1SXJ - chains D and E of the 8 polymer chains in the assembly; structure by X-ray diffraction, 2.85 A resolution.

# Chain D
Protein: Activator 1 41 kDa subunit
Organism: Saccharomyces cerevisiae
Reference sequence: P40348 (RFC2_YEAST); residues 1-353 here = UniProt positions 1-353
Sequence (353 residues; row label = number of the first residue in the row):
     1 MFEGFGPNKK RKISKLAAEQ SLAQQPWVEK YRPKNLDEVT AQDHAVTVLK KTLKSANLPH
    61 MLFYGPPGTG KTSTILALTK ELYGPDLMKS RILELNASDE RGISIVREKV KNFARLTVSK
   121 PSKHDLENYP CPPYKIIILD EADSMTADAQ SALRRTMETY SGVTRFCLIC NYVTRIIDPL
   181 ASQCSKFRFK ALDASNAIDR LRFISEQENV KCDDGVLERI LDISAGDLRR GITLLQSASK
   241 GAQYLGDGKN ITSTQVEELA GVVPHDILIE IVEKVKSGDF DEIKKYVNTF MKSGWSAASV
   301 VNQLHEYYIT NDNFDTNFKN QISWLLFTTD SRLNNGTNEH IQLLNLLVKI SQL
Unresolved in the structure: 1-25
Differences from the reference sequence: engineered mutation Gln183 (Arg in P40348)
Curated features (UniProtKB/Swiss-Prot):
  - binding site (ATP): Val28, Arg32, Gly65 to Ser73, Asn171, Arg229
  - modified residue: Met1 (N-acetylmethionine)
Ion coordination: Mg2+: Thr72 (together with ATP-gamma-S)
Residues lining bound ligands:
  - ATP-gamma-S (AGS; phosphothiophosphoric acid-adenylate ester), molecule 1: Val28, Glu29, Tyr31, Arg32, Pro33, Glu38, Val39, Thr40, Ala41, Gln42, Pro66, Pro67, Gly68, Thr69, Gly70, Lys71, Thr72, Ser73, Glu141, Asn171, Leu192, Arg200, Leu228, Arg229, Ile232
  - ATP-gamma-S (AGS), molecule 2: Arg154, Glu158, Pro179

# Chain E
Protein: Activator 1 40 kDa subunit
Organism: Saccharomyces cerevisiae
Reference sequence: P38251 (RFC5_YEAST); residue numbers follow UniProt; this construct covers 1-354
Sequence (354 residues; each row starts with the number of its first residue):
     1 MSLWVDKYRP KSLNALSHNE ELTNFLKSLS DQPRDLPHLL LYGPNGTGKK TRCMALLESI
    61 FGPGVYRLKI DVRQFVTASN RKLELNVVSS PYHLEITPSD MGNNDRIVIQ ELLKEVAQME
   121 QVDFQDSKDG LAHRYKCVII NEANSLTKDA QAALRRTMEK YSKNIRLIMV CDSMSPIIAP
   181 IKSQCLLIRC PAPSDSEIST ILSDVVTNER IQLETKDILK RIAQASNGNL RVSLLMLESM
   241 ALNNELALKS SSPIIKPDWI IVIHKLTRKI VKERSVNSLI ECRAVLYDLL AHCIPANIIL
   301 KELTFSLLDV ETLNTTNKSS IIEYSSVFDE RLSLGNKAIF HLEGFIAKVM CCLD
Unresolved in the structure: 1-3, 68-85, 100-103, 122-133
Differences from the reference sequence: engineered mutation Gln184 (Arg in P38251)
Curated features (UniProtKB/Swiss-Prot):
  - binding site (ATP): Val5, Ser17, Gly43 to Thr51, Arg231
Residues lining bound ligands: ADP (adenosine-5'-diphosphate): Val5, Asp6, Tyr8, Arg9, Pro10, Leu16, Ser17, His18, Pro44, Asn45, Gly46, Thr47, Gly48, Lys49, Lys50, Thr51, Ile201, Leu230, Arg231, Leu234

# Chain D / chain E interface
Pairs across the interface - 80 pairs, chain D then chain E:
  Thr72(D) - Arg156(E)
  Glu94(D) - Arg156(E)  salt bridge
  Asn96(D) - Arg156(E)
  Asn96(D) - Lys160(E)
  Ala97(D) - Gln110(E)
  Ala97(D) - Ala152(E)
  Ala97(D) - Ala153(E)
  Ser98(D) - Gln110(E)  hydrogen bond (backbone-side chain)
  Ser98(D) - Lys114(E)  hydrogen bond
  Ser98(D) - Arg156(E)
  Asp99(D) - Lys114(E)  salt bridge
  Glu100(D) - Gln110(E)
  Asp140(D) - Arg156(E)  salt bridge
  Glu141(D) - Arg155(E)  salt bridge
  Glu141(D) - Arg156(E)  salt bridge
  Ser144(D) - Arg106(E)  hydrogen bond (backbone-side chain)
  Ser144(D) - Asp149(E)
  Thr146(D) - Arg106(E)
  Asp227(D) - Ala179(E)
  Arg229(D) - Arg155(E)
  Arg229(D) - Ser183(E)
  Arg230(D) - Lys182(E)
  Arg230(D) - Ser183(E)
  Arg230(D) - Leu187(E)
  Thr233(D) - Ser183(E)  hydrogen bond (side chain-backbone)
  Leu259(D) - Leu187(E)
  Ala260(D) - Leu187(E)
  Phe280(D) - Leu308(E)  hydrophobic
  Phe280(D) - Lys318(E)
  Phe280(D) - Ser319(E)
  Phe280(D) - Ile322(E)  hydrophobic
  Asp281(D) - Leu308(E)
  Asp281(D) - Lys318(E)  salt bridge
  Lys284(D) - Phe305(E)
  Lys284(D) - Asp309(E)  salt bridge
  Asn288(D) - Asn227(E)
  Met291(D) - Pro44(E)
  Lys292(D) - Pro44(E)
  Lys292(D) - Ala192(E)
  Lys292(D) - Pro193(E)
  Lys292(D) - Asp195(E)  salt bridge
  Lys292(D) - Asn227(E)
  Ser293(D) - Pro191(E)
  Ser293(D) - Ala192(E)
  Trp295(D) - Arg189(E)
  Ser296(D) - Tyr42(E)
  Ser296(D) - Gly43(E)
  Ser296(D) - Pro44(E)
  Ser296(D) - Ser173(E)
  Ser331(D) - Glu330(E)
  Arg332(D) - Ser326(E)  hydrogen bond
  Arg332(D) - Val327(E)
  Arg332(D) - Glu330(E)
  Asn335(D) - Glu330(E)  hydrogen bond
  Asn335(D) - Ser333(E)  hydrogen bond (backbone-side chain)
  Asn335(D) - Leu334(E)
  Gly336(D) - Ser333(E)
  Thr337(D) - Asp329(E)
  Thr337(D) - Glu330(E)
  Asn338(D) - Lys301(E)
  Asn338(D) - Asp329(E)  hydrogen bond (backbone-side chain)
  Glu339(D) - Ser173(E)
  Glu339(D) - Ser175(E)
  His340(D) - Phe305(E)
  Ile341(D) - Phe305(E)  hydrophobic
  Ile341(D) - Ser325(E)
  Ile341(D) - Ser326(E)
  Ile341(D) - Asp329(E)
  Gln342(D) - Ser326(E)  hydrogen bond
  Gln342(D) - Asp329(E)
  Leu344(D) - Phe305(E)  hydrophobic
  Leu344(D) - Leu308(E)  hydrophobic
  Leu344(D) - Ile322(E)  hydrophobic
  Asn345(D) - Ile322(E)
  Asn345(D) - Glu323(E)
  Asn345(D) - Ser326(E)  hydrogen bond
  Val348(D) - Ser319(E)
  Val348(D) - Ile322(E)  hydrophobic
  Lys349(D) - Glu323(E)  salt bridge
  Gln352(D) - Ser319(E)
Interface residues without a listed pair, chain D (45 interface residues in all): Glu29, Pro67, Lys240, Gly261
Interface residues without a listed pair, chain E (48 interface residues in all): Pro37, Glu111, Thr157, Glu159, Met174, Pro180, Ser194, Leu300, Thr315

# In short
Chain D and chain E form an interface of 45 and 48 residues respectively; the contacts include 10 hydrogen
bonds and 9 salt bridges. Polar contacts include Glu94(D)-Arg156(E), Asp99(D)-Lys114(E) and
Asp140(D)-Arg156(E). Chain D binds ATP-gamma-S. Chain E binds ADP.
Chain D is Activator 1 41 kDa subunit and chain E is Activator 1 40 kDa subunit, both from Saccharomyces
cerevisiae; the structure, Crystal Structure of the Eukaryotic Clamp Loader (Replication Factor C, RFC) Bound
to the DNA Sliding ..., was determined by X-ray diffraction.
